Entry 8U3B (electron microscopy, 3.23 A resolution); this record covers chains C and 2 of the 11 polymer chains in the assembly.

[Chain C]
Molecule: DNA-directed RNA polymerase subunit beta
Organism: Escherichia coli
Notes: EC 2.7.7.6
UniProt: P0A8V2 (RPOB_ECOLI); numbering as in UniProt (aligned over 1-1342)
Chain sequence (1342 residues; numbered 1 to 1342; the number before each row is that of its first residue):
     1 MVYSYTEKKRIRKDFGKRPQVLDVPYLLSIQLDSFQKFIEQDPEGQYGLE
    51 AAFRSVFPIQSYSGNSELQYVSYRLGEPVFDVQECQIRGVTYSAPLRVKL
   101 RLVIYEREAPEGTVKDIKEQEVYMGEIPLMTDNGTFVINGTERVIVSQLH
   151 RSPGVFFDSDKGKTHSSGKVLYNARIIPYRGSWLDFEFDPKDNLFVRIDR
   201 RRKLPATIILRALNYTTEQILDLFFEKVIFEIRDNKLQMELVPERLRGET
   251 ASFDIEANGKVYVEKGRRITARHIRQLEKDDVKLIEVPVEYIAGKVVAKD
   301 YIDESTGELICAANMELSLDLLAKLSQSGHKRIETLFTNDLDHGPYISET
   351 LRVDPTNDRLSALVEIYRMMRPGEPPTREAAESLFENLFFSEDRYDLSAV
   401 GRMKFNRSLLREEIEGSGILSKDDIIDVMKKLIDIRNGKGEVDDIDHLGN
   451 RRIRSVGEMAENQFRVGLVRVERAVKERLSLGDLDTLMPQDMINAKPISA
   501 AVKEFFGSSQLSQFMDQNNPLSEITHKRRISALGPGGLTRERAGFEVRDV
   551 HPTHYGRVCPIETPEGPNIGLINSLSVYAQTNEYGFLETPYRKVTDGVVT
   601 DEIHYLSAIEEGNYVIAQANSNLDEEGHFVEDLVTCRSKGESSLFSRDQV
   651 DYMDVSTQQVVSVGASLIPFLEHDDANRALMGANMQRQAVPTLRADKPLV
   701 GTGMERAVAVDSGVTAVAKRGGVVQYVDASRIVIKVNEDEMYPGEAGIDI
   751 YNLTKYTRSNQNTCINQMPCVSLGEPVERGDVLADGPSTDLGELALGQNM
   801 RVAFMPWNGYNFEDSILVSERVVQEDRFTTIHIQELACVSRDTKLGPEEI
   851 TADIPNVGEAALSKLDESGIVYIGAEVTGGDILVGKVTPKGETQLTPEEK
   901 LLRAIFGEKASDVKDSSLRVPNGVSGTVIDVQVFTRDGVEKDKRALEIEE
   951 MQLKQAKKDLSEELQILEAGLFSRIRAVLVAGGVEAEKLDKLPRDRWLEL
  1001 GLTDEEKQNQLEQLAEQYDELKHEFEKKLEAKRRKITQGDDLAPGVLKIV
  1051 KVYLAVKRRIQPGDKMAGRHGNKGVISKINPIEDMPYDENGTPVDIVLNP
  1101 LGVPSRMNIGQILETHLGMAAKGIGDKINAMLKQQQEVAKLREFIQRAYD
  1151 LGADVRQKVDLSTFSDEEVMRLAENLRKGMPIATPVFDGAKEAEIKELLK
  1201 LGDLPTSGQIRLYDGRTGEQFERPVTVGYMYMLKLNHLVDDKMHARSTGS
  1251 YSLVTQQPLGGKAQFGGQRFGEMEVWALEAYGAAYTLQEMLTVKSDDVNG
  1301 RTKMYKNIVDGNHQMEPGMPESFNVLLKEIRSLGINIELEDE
Disordered / not traced: 1
Curated features (UniProtKB/Swiss-Prot):
  - modified residue (N6-acetyllysine): Lys1022, Lys1200
  - mutagenesis: Ile561 (I561S: Resistant to antibiotics salinamide A and B), Ile569 (I569S: Resistant to antibiotics salinamide A and B), Ala665 (A665E: Resistant to antibiotics salinamide A and B), Asp675 (D675A/G: Resistant to antibiotics salinamide A and B), Asn677 (N677H/K: Resistant to antibiotics salinamide A and B), Leu680 (L680M: Resistant to antibiotics salinamide A and B), Glu813 (E813K: Disrupts the enzyme's active center)

[Chain 2]
Molecule: 69-nt DNA strand
Sequence (69 nucleotides; row label = number of the first residue in the row):
     1 CCGCTGCCGCGAATTCCGTTTCAGGGTACGCCTGATAATTTGCATTTTAA
    51 ATACCATTTATTGGTTACT

[How chain C and chain 2 interact]
Contacting residue pairs (10; chain C residue first):
  Asn494(C) - DG26(2)  base contact
  Lys496(C) - DG26(2)  base contact
  Ala500(C) - DG24(2)  sugar contact
  Phe514(C) - DT19(2)  phosphate contact
  Phe514(C) - DT20(2)  base contact
  Gly1261(C) - DC17(2)  phosphate contact
  Lys1262(C) - DC17(2)  hydrogen bond to the phosphate
  Arg1269(C) - DT15(2)  salt bridge to the phosphate
  Arg1269(C) - DC16(2)  hydrogen bond to the phosphate
  Gly1271(C) - DT15(2)  phosphate contact
Also at the interface, not in a pair above, chain C (13 interface residues in all): Arg143, Pro497, Gln1268, Met1273, Glu1274
Also at the interface, not in a pair above, chain 2 (9 interface residues in all): DT14, DG25

[Summary]
The interface between chain C and chain 2 involves 13 residues on one side and 9 on the other, with 2 hydrogen
bonds and 1 salt bridge. Polar contacts include Lys1262(C)-DC17(2), Arg1269(C)-DC16(2) and Arg1269(C)-DT15(2).
From UniProt: 7 mutagenesis sites on chain C.
Here chain C is DNA-directed RNA polymerase subunit beta (Escherichia coli) and chain 2 is a 69-nt DNA strand.
Entry 8U3B (Cryo-EM structure of E. coli NarL-transcription activation complex at 3.2A) was determined by
electron microscopy.
